Entry 8HMY (electron microscopy, 2.94 A resolution); this record covers chains A and B of the 6 polymer chains in the assembly.

Chain A:
Name: tRNA-splicing endonuclease subunit Sen2
Organism: Homo sapiens
Notes: EC 4.6.1.16
Reference sequence: Q8NCE0 (SEN2_HUMAN); residue numbers follow UniProt; this construct covers 1-465
Sequence (485 residues; row label = number of the first residue in the row; numbers below 1 keep their minus sign (Met-19 is residue -19)):
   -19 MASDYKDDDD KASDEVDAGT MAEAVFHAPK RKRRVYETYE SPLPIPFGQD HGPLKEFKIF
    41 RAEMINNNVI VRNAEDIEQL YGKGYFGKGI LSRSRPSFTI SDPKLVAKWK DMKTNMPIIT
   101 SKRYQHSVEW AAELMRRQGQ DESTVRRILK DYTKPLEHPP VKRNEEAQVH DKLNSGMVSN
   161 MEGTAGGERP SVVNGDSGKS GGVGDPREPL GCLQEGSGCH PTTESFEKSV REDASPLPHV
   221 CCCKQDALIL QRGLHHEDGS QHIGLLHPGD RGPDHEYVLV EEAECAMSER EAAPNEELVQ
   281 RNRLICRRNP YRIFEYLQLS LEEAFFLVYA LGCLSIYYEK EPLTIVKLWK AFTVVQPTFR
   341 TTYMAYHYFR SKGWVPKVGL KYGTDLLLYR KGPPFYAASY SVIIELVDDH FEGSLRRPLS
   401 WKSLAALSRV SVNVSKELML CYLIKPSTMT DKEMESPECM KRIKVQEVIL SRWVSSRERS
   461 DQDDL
Not modelled in the structure: -19 to 13, 135-255, 263-279
Differences from the reference sequence: initiating methionine (-19); expression tag (-18 to 0); engineered mutation Ala377 (His in Q8NCE0)

Chain B:
Name: tRNA-splicing endonuclease subunit Sen34
Organism: Homo sapiens
Notes: EC 4.6.1.16
Reference sequence: Q9BSV6 (SEN34_HUMAN); residue numbers follow UniProt; this construct covers 1-310
Sequence (330 residues; numbered -19 to 310; the number before each row is that of its first residue; numbers below 1 keep their minus sign (Met-19 is residue -19)):
   -19 MASDYKDDDD KASDEVDAGT MLVVEVANGR SLVWGAEAVQ ALRERLGVGG RTVGALPRGP
    41 RQNSRLGLPL LLMPEEARLL AEIGAVTLVS APRPDSRHHS LALTSFKRQQ EESFQEQSAL
   101 AAEARETRRQ ELLEKITEGQ AAKKQKLEQA SGASSSQEAG SSQAAKEDET SDGQASGEQE
   161 EAGPSSSQAG PSNGVAPLPR SALLVQLATA RPRPVKARPL DWRVQSKDWP HAGRPAHELR
   221 YSIYRDLWER GFFLSAAGKF GGDFLVYPGD PLRFAAHYIA QCWAPEDTIP LQDLVAAGRL
   281 GTSVRKTLLL CSPQPDGKVV YTSLQWASLQ
Not modelled in the structure: -19 to 0, 135-178, 309-310
Differences from the reference sequence: initiating methionine (-19); expression tag (-18 to 0); engineered mutation Ala255 (His in Q9BSV6)
UniProt features mapped onto this chain:
  - active site: Tyr247, Lys286

Chain A / chain B interface:
Contacting residue pairs (20; chain A residue first):
  Leu360(A) with Val275(B)
  Lys361(A) with Val275(B); Arg279(B), hydrogen bond (backbone-side chain)
  Tyr362(A) with Arg279(B)
  Gly363(A) with Gln272(B)
  Thr364(A) with Gln272(B)
  Arg397(A) with Gln272(B); Asp273(B), salt bridge
  Lys402(A) with Gly241(B); Gly242(B); Asp243(B), salt bridge
  Ser403(A) with Asp273(B)
  Ala405(A) with Gly238(B)
  Ala406(A) with Leu280(B), hydrophobic
  Arg409(A) with Lys239(B); Phe240(B); Leu280(B)
  Val410(A) with Leu280(B), hydrophobic
  Asn413(A) with Ser283(B)
  Val414(A) with Arg279(B)
Also at the interface, not in a pair above, chain A (15 interface residues in all): Leu407
Also at the interface, not in a pair above, chain B (14 interface residues in all): Ala276, Val284

Summary:
Chain A and chain B form an interface of 15 and 14 residues respectively, with 1 hydrogen bond and 2 salt
bridges. Polar contacts include Arg397(A)-Asp273(B), Lys402(A)-Asp243(B) and Lys361(A)-Arg279(B). UniProt
lists active-site residues Tyr247(B) and Lys286(B) on chain B.
Chain A is tRNA-splicing endonuclease subunit Sen2 and chain B is tRNA-splicing endonuclease subunit Sen34,
both from Homo sapiens; the structure, Cryo-EM structure of the human pre-catalytic TSEN/pre-tRNA complex, was
determined by electron microscopy together with 8HMZ from the same study.
